Entry 2FR6 (X-ray diffraction, 2.07 A resolution); this record covers chains A and B of the 4 polymer chains in the assembly.

[Chain A (and B)]
Molecule: Cytidine deaminase
From: Mus musculus
Notes: EC 3.5.4.5; chain B of this document is another copy of the same molecule, construct and numbering; everything in this record applies to it too
UniProtKB: P56389 (CDD_MOUSE); numbering as in UniProt (aligned over 1-146)
Chain sequence (146 residues; each row starts with the number of its first residue):
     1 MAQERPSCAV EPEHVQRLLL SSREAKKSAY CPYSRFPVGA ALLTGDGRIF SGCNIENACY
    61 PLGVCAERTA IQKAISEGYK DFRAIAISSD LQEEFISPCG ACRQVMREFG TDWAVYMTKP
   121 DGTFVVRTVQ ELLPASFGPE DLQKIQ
Not modelled in the structure: 1-9 (chain B: 1-9, 145-146)
UniProt features mapped onto this chain:
  - active site: E67 (Proton donor)
  - binding site (substrate): N54 to E56
  - binding site (Zn(2+)): C65, C99, C102
Bound ions: Zn2+: C65, C99, C102
Residues lining bound ligands:
  - cytidine (CTN; 4-amino-1-beta-D-ribofuranosyl-2(1h)-pyrimidinone), molecule 1: S34, F36, V38, N54, E56, V64, C65, A66, E67, I87, I96, S97, P98
  - cytidine (CTN), molecule 2: A58, C59, Y60, P61

[Interface between chain A and chain B]
Residue-residue contacts (39):
  F36(A) - D141(B)
  F36(A) - L142(B)  hydrophobic
  L91(A) - D141(B)
  E94(A) - E140(B)
  E94(A) - D141(B)
  I96(A) - F137(B)  hydrophobic
  S97(A) - A135(B)  hydrogen bond (side chain-backbone)
  S97(A) - F137(B)
  C99(A) - Q104(B)
  G100(A) - G100(B)
  G100(A) - A101(B)
  G100(A) - Q104(B)  hydrogen bond (backbone-side chain)
  G100(A) - L133(B)
  A101(A) - G100(B)
  A101(A) - A101(B)
  R103(A) - L133(B)
  R103(A) - P134(B)  hydrogen bond (side chain-backbone)
  R103(A) - A135(B)  hydrogen bond (side chain-backbone)
  R103(A) - S136(B)
  Q104(A) - C99(B)
  Q104(A) - G100(B)  hydrogen bond (side chain-backbone)
  E131(A) - P134(B)
  L132(A) - P134(B)
  L133(A) - G100(B)
  L133(A) - R103(B)
  P134(A) - R103(B)  hydrogen bond (backbone-side chain)
  P134(A) - E131(B)
  P134(A) - L132(B)
  A135(A) - S97(B)  hydrogen bond (backbone-side chain)
  A135(A) - R103(B)  hydrogen bond (backbone-side chain)
  S136(A) - S97(B)
  S136(A) - R103(B)
  F137(A) - I96(B)  hydrophobic
  F137(A) - S97(B)
  D141(A) - F36(B)
  D141(A) - L91(B)
  D141(A) - I96(B)
  L142(A) - F36(B)  hydrophobic
  Q143(A) - E93(B)  hydrogen bond
Other interface residues (no listed pair), chain A (21 interface residues in all): E140
Other interface residues (no listed pair), chain B (23 interface residues in all): E94, P98, R127

[Summary]
The interface between chain A and chain B involves 21 residues on one side and 23 on the other; the contacts
include 9 hydrogen bonds. Among the polar pairs are S97(A)-A135(B), G100(A)-Q104(B) and R103(A)-P134(B). Bound
to chain A: cytidine.
Chain A and chain B are both Cytidine deaminase (Mus musculus); the structure, Crystal Structure of Mouse
Cytidine Deaminase Complexed with Cytidine, was determined by X-ray diffraction (same publication as 2FR5 and
1ZAB).
